Entry 6PEW (electron microscopy, 3.20 A resolution); this record covers chains I and J of the 12 polymer chains in the assembly.

[Chain I (and J)]
Name: Glutamine synthetase
From: Plasmodium falciparum (isolate NF54)
Notes: chain J of this document is another copy of the same molecule, construct and numbering; everything in this record applies to it too
UniProtKB: A0A2I0BT46 (A0A2I0BT46_PLAFO); residues 1-543 here = UniProt positions 1-543
Chain sequence (543 residues; numbered 1 to 543; the number before each row is that of its first residue):
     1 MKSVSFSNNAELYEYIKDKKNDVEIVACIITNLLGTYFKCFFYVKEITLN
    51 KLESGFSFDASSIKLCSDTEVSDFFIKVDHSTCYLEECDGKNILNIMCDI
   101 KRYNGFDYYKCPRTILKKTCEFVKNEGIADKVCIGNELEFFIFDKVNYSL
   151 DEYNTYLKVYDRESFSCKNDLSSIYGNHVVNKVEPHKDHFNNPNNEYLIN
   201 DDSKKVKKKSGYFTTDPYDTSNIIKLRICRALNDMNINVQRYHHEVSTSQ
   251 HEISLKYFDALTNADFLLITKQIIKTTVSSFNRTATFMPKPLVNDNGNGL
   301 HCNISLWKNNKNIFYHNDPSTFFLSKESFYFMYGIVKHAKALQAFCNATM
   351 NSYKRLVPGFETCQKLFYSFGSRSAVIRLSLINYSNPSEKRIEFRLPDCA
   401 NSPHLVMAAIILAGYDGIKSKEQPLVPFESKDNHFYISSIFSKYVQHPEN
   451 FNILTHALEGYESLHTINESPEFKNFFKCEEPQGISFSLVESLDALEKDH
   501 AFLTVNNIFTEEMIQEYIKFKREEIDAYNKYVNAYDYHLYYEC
Unresolved in the structure: 176-195, 542-543

[Chain I / chain J interface]
Residue-residue contacts (75; chain I residue first):
  F165(I) with Y148(J), hydrophobic
  K168(I) with S149(J)
  L198(I) with Y175(J); N282(J)
  I199(I) with K145(J); I174(J), hydrophobic; N282(J)
  N200(I) with K145(J); N147(J)
  D201(I) with K145(J); V146(J); N147(J); T284(J)
  D202(I) with V146(J), hydrogen bond (backbone-backbone); N147(J); Y148(J), hydrogen bond (backbone-side chain)
  S203(I) with V146(J); T284(J)
  K204(I) with S279(J); R283(J), hydrogen bond (side chain-backbone); T284(J)
  Y212(I) with F58(J), hydrophobic; D59(J), hydrogen bond (side chain-backbone); S62(J); I63(J), hydrophobic
  F213(I) with I30(J), hydrophobic; Y37(J); F38(J); K39(J); C40(J), hydrophobic; F58(J), hydrophobic
  T215(I) with Y37(J); K39(J)
  D216(I) with T276(J)
  P217(I) with K275(J); T276(J)
  Y218(I) with K275(J), hydrogen bond
  I223(I) with C88(J), hydrophobic; D89(J)
  L226(I) with I25(J), hydrophobic; C88(J), hydrophobic; K91(J)
  R227(I) with D89(J), salt bridge
  C229(I) with Y43(J)
  R230(I) with E24(J), salt bridge; K91(J)
  N233(I) with Y43(J); K45(J)
  N238(I) with E46(J)
  V239(I) with Y43(J)
  Q240(I) with Y43(J); E46(J)
  R241(I) with C40(J); F41(J); F42(J); S57(J), hydrogen bond (side chain-backbone)
  Y242(I) with C40(J), hydrogen bond (backbone-side chain); F41(J), hydrogen bond (backbone-backbone)
  H243(I) with C40(J)
  V246(I) with S62(J)
  K256(I) with E46(J)
  G371(I) with E70(J); S72(J)
  R373(I) with S61(J)
  R378(I) with S72(J)
  L381(I) with Y103(J)
  I382(I) with D73(J); F74(J); F75(J), hydrophobic; Y103(J)
  N383(I) with N50(J); S54(J)
  N386(I) with N50(J)
  S430(I) with E70(J)
  K431(I) with E70(J), hydrogen bond (backbone-side chain)
Also at the interface, not in a pair above, chain I (45 interface residues in all): S172, S210, T214, E361, S372, E389, D432
Also at the interface, not in a pair above, chain J (47 interface residues in all): K64, D144, L150, Y197, Q272

[Summary]
Chain I and chain J form an interface of 45 and 47 residues respectively; the contacts include 9 hydrogen
bonds and 2 salt bridges. Among the polar pairs are R227(I)-D89(J), R230(I)-E24(J) and D202(I)-Y148(J).
Chain I and chain J are both Glutamine synthetase (Plasmodium falciparum (isolate NF54)); the structure,
CryoEM Plasmodium falciparum glutamine synthetase, was determined by electron microscopy (same publication as
6PEV).
